5J0A - chains A and B; structure by X-ray diffraction, 2.74 A resolution.

[Chain A]
Name: Lymphokine-activated killer T-cell-originated protein kinase
Source organism: Homo sapiens
Notes: EC 2.7.12.2
Reference sequence: Q96KB5 (TOPK_HUMAN); residues 23-320 here = UniProt positions 23-320
Amino-acid sequence (300 residues; each row starts with the number of its first residue):
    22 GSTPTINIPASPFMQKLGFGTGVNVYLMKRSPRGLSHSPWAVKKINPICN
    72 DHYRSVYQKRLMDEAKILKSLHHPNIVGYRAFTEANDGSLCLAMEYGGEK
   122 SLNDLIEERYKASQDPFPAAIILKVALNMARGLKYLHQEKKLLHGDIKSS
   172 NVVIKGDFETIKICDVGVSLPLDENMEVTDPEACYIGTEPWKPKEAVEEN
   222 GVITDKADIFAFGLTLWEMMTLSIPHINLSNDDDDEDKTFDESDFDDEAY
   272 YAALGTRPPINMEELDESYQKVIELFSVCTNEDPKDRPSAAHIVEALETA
Disordered / not traced: 22
Sequence notes: expression tag (22, 321); engineered mutation E198 (Thr in Q96KB5)
Swiss-Prot annotation at these positions:
  - region: T320 (PDZ-interaction)
  - active site: D167 (Proton acceptor)
  - binding site (ATP): L38 to V46, K64
  - modified residue: T24 (Phosphothreonine), S32 (Phosphoserine), S59 (Phosphoserine)
  - cross-link: K169 (Glycyl lysine isopeptide (Lys-Gly) (interchain with G-Cter in SUMO2))
  - mutagenesis: K64 to K65 (Loss of activity), T320 (T320A: Decrease in the binding to DLG1)
Small-molecule neighbours:
  - 4'-hydroxycinnamic acid (HC4), molecule 1: K65, I66, N67, P68
  - 4'-hydroxycinnamic acid (HC4), molecule 2: Y78, R101, F103, A114, M115, E116, Y117
  - 4'-hydroxycinnamic acid (HC4), molecule 3: T209, E210, Y271, Y272

[Chain B]
Name: Lymphokine-activated killer T-cell-originated protein kinase
Source organism: Homo sapiens
Notes: EC 2.7.12.2
Reference sequence: Q96KB5 (TOPK_HUMAN); numbering as in UniProt (aligned over 19-319)
Amino-acid sequence (304 residues; row label = number of the first residue in the row):
    18 GSVLCSTPTINIPASPFMQKLGFGTGVNVYLMKRSPRGLSHSPWAVKKIN
    68 PICNDHYRSVYQKRLMDEAKILKSLHHPNIVGYRAFTEANDGSLCLAMEY
   118 GGEKSLNDLIEERYKASQDPFPAAIILKVALNMARGLKYLHQEKKLLHGD
   168 IKSSNVVIKGDFETIKICDVGVSLPLDENMEVTDPEACYIGTEPWKPKEA
   218 VEENGVITDKADIFAFGLTLWEMMTLSIPHINLSNDDDDEDKTFDESDFD
   268 DEAYYAALGTRPPINMEELDESYQKVIELFSVCTNEDPKDRPSAAHIVEA
   318 LEAA
Disordered / not traced: 18
Sequence notes: expression tag (18, 320-321); engineered mutation E198 (Thr in Q96KB5)
Swiss-Prot annotation at these positions:
  - active site: D167 (Proton acceptor)
  - binding site (ATP): L38 to V46, K64
  - modified residue: T24 (Phosphothreonine), S32 (Phosphoserine), S59 (Phosphoserine)
  - cross-link: K169 (Glycyl lysine isopeptide (Lys-Gly) (interchain with G-Cter in SUMO2))
  - mutagenesis: K64 to K65 (Loss of activity)
Small-molecule neighbours:
  - 4'-hydroxycinnamic acid (HC4), molecule 1: K65, I66, N67, P68
  - 4'-hydroxycinnamic acid (HC4), molecule 2: Y78, R101, F103, M115, E116, Y117
  - 4'-hydroxycinnamic acid (HC4), molecule 3: K90, Y100, R101, A102, F103, T104, E105
  - 4'-hydroxycinnamic acid (HC4), molecule 4: T209, E210, F266, Y271, Y272

[Interface between chain A and chain B]
Pairs across the interface (182; chain A residue first):
  I29(A) - I294(B)  hydrophobic
  I29(A) - S298(B)
  S32(A) - E295(B)  hydrogen bond
  F34(A) - K292(B)
  F34(A) - E295(B)
  F34(A) - A317(B)
  M35(A) - E295(B)
  M35(A) - V299(B)  hydrophobic
  K37(A) - A317(B)
  K37(A) - A320(B)
  L38(A) - L296(B)  hydrophobic
  L38(A) - V299(B)  hydrophobic
  L38(A) - P309(B)
  L38(A) - A317(B)  hydrophobic
  F40(A) - V299(B)  hydrophobic
  F40(A) - N302(B)
  F40(A) - D307(B)
  V44(A) - R278(B)
  V44(A) - S298(B)
  N45(A) - R278(B)  hydrogen bond (backbone-side chain)
  V46(A) - I281(B)  hydrophobic
  V46(A) - S298(B)
  Y47(A) - P280(B)
  Y47(A) - I281(B)  hydrogen bond (backbone-backbone)
  L48(A) - P280(B)
  L48(A) - I281(B)
  L48(A) - M283(B)  hydrophobic
  M49(A) - N249(B)
  M49(A) - P280(B)  hydrophobic
  M49(A) - I281(B)  hydrogen bond (backbone-backbone)
  M49(A) - N282(B)
  M49(A) - M283(B)
  K50(A) - E284(B)
  K50(A) - E285(B)
  R51(A) - Q135(B)  hydrogen bond
  R51(A) - E285(B)
  S52(A) - T242(B)
  S52(A) - S244(B)
  S52(A) - N282(B)  hydrogen bond
  S52(A) - E285(B)  hydrogen bond
  P53(A) - S244(B)
  P53(A) - I248(B)
  P53(A) - N249(B)
  R54(A) - Y131(B)
  R54(A) - Q135(B)  hydrogen bond (side chain-backbone)
  R54(A) - P137(B)
  R54(A) - T242(B)
  R54(A) - S244(B)
  R54(A) - E285(B)  salt bridge
  G55(A) - Y131(B)
  G55(A) - F261(B)
  L56(A) - I248(B)  hydrophobic
  L56(A) - N249(B)
  L56(A) - L250(B)
  L56(A) - F261(B)
  S57(A) - S244(B)
  S57(A) - I245(B)  hydrogen bond (side chain-backbone)
  H58(A) - I127(B)
  H58(A) - E128(B)
  H58(A) - Y131(B)
  H58(A) - L243(B)  hydrogen bond (side chain-backbone)
  S59(A) - F261(B)
  W61(A) - E263(B)
  W61(A) - F266(B)  hydrophobic
  I66(A) - P211(B)  hydrophobic
  I66(A) - I245(B)  hydrophobic
  I66(A) - I248(B)  hydrophobic
  N67(A) - K169(B)
  N67(A) - S171(B)  hydrogen bond
  N67(A) - W212(B)
  D72(A) - S171(B)
  H73(A) - S76(B)
  H73(A) - Q79(B)  hydrogen bond
  H73(A) - M115(B)
  H73(A) - D186(B)  salt bridge
  Y74(A) - M115(B)  hydrophobic
  Y74(A) - E116(B)
  Y74(A) - Y117(B)
  Y74(A) - G118(B)  hydrogen bond (side chain-backbone)
  Y74(A) - G119(B)  hydrogen bond (side chain-backbone)
  Y74(A) - V174(B)  hydrophobic
  R75(A) - E120(B)  hydrogen bond (side chain-backbone)
  R75(A) - D125(B)  salt bridge
  V77(A) - S76(B)
  V77(A) - V77(B)  hydrophobic
  Y78(A) - M115(B)  hydrogen bond (side chain-backbone)
  Y78(A) - E116(B)
  Y78(A) - Y117(B)  hydrogen bond (side chain-backbone)
  Q79(A) - H73(B)  hydrogen bond
  F103(A) - Y117(B)  hydrophobic
  T104(A) - Y117(B)
  T104(A) - E120(B)  hydrogen bond
  L111(A) - E120(B)
  C112(A) - E120(B)  hydrogen bond (backbone-side chain)
  M115(A) - H73(B)
  M115(A) - Y74(B)  hydrophobic
  M115(A) - Y78(B)  hydrogen bond (backbone-side chain)
  E116(A) - Y74(B)
  E116(A) - Y78(B)
  Y117(A) - Y74(B)
  Y117(A) - Y78(B)  hydrogen bond (backbone-side chain)
  Y117(A) - F103(B)  hydrophobic
  Y117(A) - T104(B)
  G118(A) - Y74(B)  hydrogen bond (backbone-side chain)
  G119(A) - Y74(B)  hydrogen bond (backbone-side chain)
  E120(A) - R75(B)  hydrogen bond (backbone-side chain)
  E120(A) - T104(B)
  E120(A) - L111(B)
  E120(A) - C112(B)  hydrogen bond (side chain-backbone)
  K121(A) - R75(B)
  S122(A) - R75(B)
  D125(A) - R75(B)  salt bridge
  E128(A) - H58(B)
  Y131(A) - R54(B)
  Y131(A) - G55(B)
  Y131(A) - H58(B)
  Q135(A) - R54(B)  hydrogen bond (backbone-side chain)
  P137(A) - R54(B)
  K169(A) - N67(B)  hydrogen bond
  S171(A) - N67(B)  hydrogen bond
  S171(A) - D72(B)
  V174(A) - Y74(B)  hydrophobic
  C185(A) - Y74(B)  hydrophobic
  D186(A) - H73(B)  salt bridge
  P211(A) - I66(B)  hydrophobic
  W212(A) - N67(B)
  T242(A) - S52(B)
  T242(A) - R54(B)  hydrogen bond (backbone-side chain)
  L243(A) - R54(B)
  L243(A) - H58(B)
  S244(A) - S52(B)
  S244(A) - P53(B)
  S244(A) - R54(B)  hydrogen bond (side chain-backbone)
  S244(A) - S57(B)
  I245(A) - S57(B)  hydrogen bond (backbone-side chain)
  I248(A) - P53(B)
  I248(A) - L56(B)  hydrophobic
  I248(A) - I66(B)  hydrophobic
  N249(A) - L56(B)
  L250(A) - L56(B)
  D255(A) - R51(B)  salt bridge
  F261(A) - G55(B)
  F261(A) - L56(B)  hydrophobic
  F261(A) - S59(B)
  E263(A) - W61(B)  hydrogen bond
  F266(A) - W61(B)  hydrophobic
  R278(A) - N45(B)
  P280(A) - Y47(B)
  P280(A) - L48(B)
  P280(A) - M49(B)  hydrophobic
  I281(A) - V46(B)  hydrophobic
  I281(A) - Y47(B)  hydrogen bond (backbone-backbone)
  I281(A) - L48(B)
  I281(A) - M49(B)  hydrogen bond (backbone-backbone)
  N282(A) - M49(B)
  N282(A) - S52(B)
  M283(A) - I27(B)  hydrophobic
  M283(A) - I29(B)  hydrophobic
  E284(A) - L48(B)
  E284(A) - M49(B)
  E284(A) - K50(B)
  E285(A) - K50(B)
  E285(A) - S52(B)  hydrogen bond
  E285(A) - R54(B)  salt bridge
  K292(A) - F34(B)
  E295(A) - S32(B)  hydrogen bond
  E295(A) - F34(B)
  E295(A) - M35(B)
  L296(A) - L38(B)  hydrophobic
  S298(A) - V44(B)
  S298(A) - V46(B)
  V299(A) - M35(B)  hydrophobic
  V299(A) - L38(B)  hydrophobic
  N302(A) - F40(B)
  N302(A) - V44(B)
  D307(A) - F40(B)
  P309(A) - L38(B)
  I314(A) - L38(B)  hydrophobic
  A317(A) - F34(B)
  A317(A) - K37(B)
  A317(A) - L38(B)  hydrophobic
  A321(A) - K37(B)
Also at the interface, not in a pair above, chain A (100 interface residues in all): P30, P60, S76, Y100, R101, I127, D136, T209, W238, M241, D262, D265, H313, L318
Also at the interface, not in a pair above, chain B (100 interface residues in all): P60, K80, R101, S110, S122, N172, C185, T209, W238, M241, D262, D265, H313, I314, L318

[In short]
Chain A and chain B each contribute 100 residues to their interface; the contacts include 37 hydrogen bonds
and 7 salt bridges. Among the polar pairs are R54(A)-E285(B), H73(A)-D186(B) and R75(A)-D125(B). 3
4'-hydroxycinnamic acid molecules are bound between chain A and chain B.
Chain A is Lymphokine-activated killer T-cell-originated protein kinase and chain B is Lymphokine-activated
killer T-cell-originated protein kinase, both from Homo sapiens; the structure, Crystal structure of
PDZ-binding kinase, was determined by X-ray diffraction.
